PDB entry 8EMQ | electron microscopy, 1.66 A resolution | chains A and B of the 24 polymer chains in the assembly

# Chain A (and B)
Molecule: Ferritin heavy chain, N-terminally processed
Organism: Mus musculus
Notes: chain B of this document is another copy of the same molecule, construct and numbering; everything in this record applies to it too
UniProt: P09528 (FRIH_MOUSE); residues 5-176 here correspond to UniProt positions 6-177 (UniProt number = residue number + 1)
Sequence (172 residues; each row starts with the number of its first residue):
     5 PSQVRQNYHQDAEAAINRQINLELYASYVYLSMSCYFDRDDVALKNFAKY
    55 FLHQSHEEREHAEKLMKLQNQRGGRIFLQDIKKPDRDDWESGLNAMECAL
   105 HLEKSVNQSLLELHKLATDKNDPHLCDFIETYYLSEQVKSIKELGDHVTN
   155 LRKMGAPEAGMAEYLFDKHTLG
UniProt features mapped onto this chain:
  - binding site (Fe cation): Glu27, Glu62, His65, Glu107, Gln141
Bound ions: Zn2+: Glu27, Glu62, His65
From the paper describing this entry:
  - Zn2+ coordination: Glu27, Glu62, His65
  - conformationally variable residues (order/disorder transition): Glu27, Glu62

# Interface between chain A and chain B
Residue-residue contacts (28; chain A residue first):
  Asp42(A) - Lys146(B)  salt bridge
  Arg43(A) - Asp150(B)
  Asp44(A) - Lys146(B)
  Asp44(A) - Gly149(B)
  Asp44(A) - Asp150(B)
  Asp44(A) - Thr153(B)  hydrogen bond (backbone-side chain)
  Asp45(A) - Thr153(B)
  Asp45(A) - Lys157(B)  hydrogen bond (backbone-side chain)
  Val46(A) - Thr153(B)
  Val46(A) - Lys157(B)
  Ala47(A) - Asp150(B)
  Ala47(A) - Asn154(B)  hydrogen bond (backbone-side chain)
  Leu48(A) - Asn154(B)
  Gly164(A) - Lys157(B)
  Gly164(A) - Met158(B)
  Met165(A) - Met158(B)  hydrophobic
  Met165(A) - Ala166(B)  hydrophobic
  Met165(A) - Leu169(B)  hydrophobic
  Tyr168(A) - Asn154(B)
  Tyr168(A) - Met158(B)  hydrophobic
  Tyr168(A) - Leu169(B)
  Tyr168(A) - Phe170(B)
  Tyr168(A) - His173(B)
  Tyr168(A) - Thr174(B)  hydrogen bond
  Leu169(A) - His173(B)
  Lys172(A) - His173(B)
  Lys172(A) - Thr174(B)  hydrogen bond
  His173(A) - His173(B)
Also at the interface, not in a pair above, chain A (14 interface residues in all): Lys49
Also at the interface, not in a pair above, chain B (13 interface residues in all): Met165

# Summary
The interface between chain A and chain B involves 14 residues on one side and 13 on the other, with 5
hydrogen bonds and 1 salt bridge. Polar contacts include Asp42(A)-Lys146(B), Asp44(A)-Thr153(B) and
Asp45(A)-Lys157(B). From the paper: Zn2+ coordination by Glu27(A), Glu62(A) and His65(A); conformational
variability at Glu27(A) and Glu62(A).
Chain A and chain B are both Ferritin heavy chain, N-terminally processed (Mus musculus); the structure, Mouse
apoferritin heavy chain with zinc, was determined by electron microscopy (same publication as 8EHG and 8EN7).
